7LCH - chains D and F of the 6 polymer chains in the assembly; structure by electron microscopy, 2.35 A resolution.

== Chain D (and F) ==
Protein: Membrane protein M
From: Usutu virus
Notes: chain F of this document is another copy of the same molecule, construct and numbering; everything in this record applies to it too
Reference sequence: A0A0H3U5P6 (A0A0H3U5P6_USUV); residues 1-75 here correspond to UniProt positions 219-293 (UniProt number = residue number + 218)
Chain sequence (75 residues; numbered 1 to 75; the number before each row is that of its first residue):
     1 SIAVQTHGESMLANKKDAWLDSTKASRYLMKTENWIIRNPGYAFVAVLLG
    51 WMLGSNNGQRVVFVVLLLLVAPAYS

== Chain D / chain F interface ==
Pairs across the interface - 35 pairs, chain D then chain F:
  Ala3(D) - Ser1(F)
  Ala3(D) - Ala3(F)  hydrophobic
  Val4(D) - Lys31(F)
  Gln5(D) - Met30(F)
  Tyr28(D) - Tyr74(F)
  Tyr28(D) - Ser75(F)
  Met30(D) - Ser1(F)
  Met30(D) - Gln5(F)
  Lys31(D) - Val4(F)
  Thr32(D) - Tyr74(F)  hydrogen bond
  Leu53(D) - Gln59(F)  hydrogen bond (backbone-side chain)
  Leu53(D) - Val62(F)  hydrophobic
  Gly54(D) - Gln59(F)
  Ser55(D) - Ser55(F)
  Ser55(D) - Gln59(F)  hydrogen bond
  Gln59(D) - Leu53(F)
  Gln59(D) - Ser55(F)  hydrogen bond
  Gln59(D) - Gln59(F)  hydrogen bond
  Gln59(D) - Phe63(F)
  Val62(D) - Phe63(F)  hydrophobic
  Phe63(D) - Val62(F)  hydrophobic
  Phe63(D) - Phe63(F)  hydrophobic
  Leu66(D) - Phe63(F)  hydrophobic
  Leu66(D) - Leu66(F)  hydrophobic
  Leu66(D) - Leu67(F)  hydrophobic
  Leu66(D) - Val70(F)  hydrophobic
  Leu69(D) - Tyr74(F)  hydrogen bond (backbone-side chain)
  Val70(D) - Leu66(F)  hydrophobic
  Val70(D) - Leu69(F)  hydrophobic
  Ala73(D) - Ala73(F)  hydrophobic
  Tyr74(D) - Tyr28(F)
  Tyr74(D) - Thr32(F)  hydrogen bond
  Tyr74(D) - Leu69(F)  hydrogen bond (side chain-backbone)
  Tyr74(D) - Ala73(F)
  Ser75(D) - Tyr28(F)
Other interface residues (no listed pair), chain D (24 interface residues in all): Ser1, Thr6, Asn34, Leu67, Pro72
Other interface residues (no listed pair), chain F (21 interface residues in all): Asn34

== Summary ==
Chain D and chain F form an interface of 24 and 21 residues respectively, with 8 hydrogen bonds. Among the
polar pairs are Thr32(D)-Tyr74(F), Leu53(D)-Gln59(F) and Ser55(D)-Gln59(F).
Chain D and chain F are both Membrane protein M (Usutu virus); the structure, The mature Usutu SAAR-1776,
Model B, was determined by electron microscopy (same publication as 7LCG).
